PDB entry 3POT | X-ray diffraction, 1.20 A resolution | chains A and F of the 6 polymer chains in the assembly

# Chain A
Protein: Methyl-coenzyme M reductase I subunit alpha
Organism: Methanothermobacter marburgensis
Notes: EC 2.8.4.1
UniProtKB: P11558 (MCRA_METTM); residues 1-550 here = UniProt positions 1-550
Chain sequence (550 residues; numbered 1 to 550; the number before each row is that of its first residue):
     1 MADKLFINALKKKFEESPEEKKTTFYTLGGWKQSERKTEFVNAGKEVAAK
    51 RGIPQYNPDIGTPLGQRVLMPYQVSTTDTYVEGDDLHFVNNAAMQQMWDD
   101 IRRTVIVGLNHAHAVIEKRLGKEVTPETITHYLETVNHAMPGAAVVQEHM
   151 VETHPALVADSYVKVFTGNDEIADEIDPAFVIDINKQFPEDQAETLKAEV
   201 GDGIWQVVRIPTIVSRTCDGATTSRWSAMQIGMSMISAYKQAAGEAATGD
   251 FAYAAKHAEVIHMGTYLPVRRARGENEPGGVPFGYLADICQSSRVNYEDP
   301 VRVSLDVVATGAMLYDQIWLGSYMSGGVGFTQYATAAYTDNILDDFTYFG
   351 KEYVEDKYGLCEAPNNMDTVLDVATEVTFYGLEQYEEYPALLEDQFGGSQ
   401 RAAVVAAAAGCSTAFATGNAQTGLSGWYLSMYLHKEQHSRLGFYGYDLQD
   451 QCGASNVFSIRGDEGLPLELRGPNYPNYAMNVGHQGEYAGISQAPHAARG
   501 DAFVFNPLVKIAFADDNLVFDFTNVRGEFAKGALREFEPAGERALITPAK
Unresolved in the structure: 1, 550
Modified positions: His257 (n1-methylated histidine; MHS); Arg271 (5-methyl-arginine; AGM); Gln400 (2-methyl-glutamine; MGN); Gly445 (thioglycin; GL3); Cys452 (s-methylcysteine; SMC)
UniProt features mapped onto this chain:
  - binding site (coenzyme F430): Gln147
  - binding site (coenzyme B): Arg225, Lys256, His257, Arg270
  - binding site (coenzyme M): Tyr333, Tyr444
  - modified residue: His257 (Pros-methylhistidine), Arg271 (5-methylarginine), Gly445 (1-thioglycine), Asp450 (Z: -2,3-didehydroaspartate), Cys452 (S-methylcysteine)
Ion coordination: factor 430 Ni: Gln147 (together with 1-thioethanesulfonic acid); K+: Ser215, Arg216, Cys218 (shared with 3 residues of chain D)
Small-molecule neighbours:
  - Iodomethane / 1-thioethanesulfonic acid: Tyr333, Phe443, Tyr444, Gly445
  - factor 430 (F43), molecule 1: Ala143, Ala144, Val145, Val146, Gln147, Met150, Val151, Met229, Gln230, Met233, Ile236, Ala243, Gly244
  - factor 430 (F43), molecule 2: Gly326, Gly327, Val328, Gly329, Phe330, Thr331, Gln332, Tyr333, Phe396, Gly397, Gly398, Gln400, Gly442, Phe443
  - Coenzyme B / TXZ, molecule 1: Arg225, Lys256, His257
  - Coenzyme B / TXZ, molecule 2: Arg270, Arg271, Leu320, Met324, Ser325, Phe330, Phe443, Ala479, Met480, Asn481, Val482

# Chain F
Protein: Methyl-coenzyme M reductase I subunit gamma
Organism: Methanothermobacter marburgensis
Notes: EC 2.8.4.1
UniProtKB: P11562 (MCRG_METTM); numbering as in UniProt (aligned over 1-249)
Chain sequence (249 residues; numbered 1 to 249; the number before each row is that of its first residue):
     1 MAQYYPGTTKVAQNRRNFCNPEYELEKLREISDEDVVKILGHRAPGEEYP
    51 SVHPPLEEMDEPEDAIREMVEPIDGAKAGDRVRYIQFTDSMYFAPAQPYV
   101 RSRAYLCRYRGADAGTLSGRQIIETRERDLEKISKELLETEFFDPARSGV
   151 RGKSVHGHSLRLDEDGMMFDMLRRQIYNKDTGRVEMVKNQIGDELDEPVD
   201 LGEPLDEETLMEKTTIYRVDGEAYRDDVEAVEIMQRIHVLRSQGGFNLE
Unresolved in the structure: 1, 248-249
UniProt features mapped onto this chain:
  - binding site (coenzyme M): Arg120
Ion coordination: Mg2+ near Glu30 (its only coordinating residue here)
Small-molecule neighbours: factor 430 (F43): Leu117, Ser118, Gly119, Arg120, Lys153, Ser154, Val155, His156, Gly157, His158

# Interface between chain A and chain F
Contacting residue pairs (22; chain A residue first):
  Lys118(A) - Val52(F)
  Arg119(A) - Arg81(F)
  Leu120(A) - Arg81(F)  hydrogen bond (backbone-side chain)
  Leu120(A) - Arg83(F)
  Val146(A) - Ser154(F)  hydrogen bond (backbone-side chain)
  Val146(A) - Met171(F)
  Gln147(A) - Met171(F)
  Glu148(A) - His156(F)
  Glu148(A) - Phe169(F)
  Glu148(A) - Met171(F)
  Lys240(A) - Ile191(F)
  Lys240(A) - Asp193(F)  salt bridge
  Gln241(A) - Ile191(F)
  Ala242(A) - Tyr84(F)  hydrophobic
  Ala242(A) - Gly152(F)
  Ala243(A) - Arg120(F)  hydrogen bond (backbone-side chain)
  Ala243(A) - Gly152(F)  hydrogen bond (backbone-backbone)
  Ala243(A) - Lys153(F)
  Gly244(A) - Arg120(F)  hydrogen bond (backbone-side chain)
  Glu245(A) - Arg83(F)  salt bridge
  Glu245(A) - Glu124(F)
  Ala246(A) - Glu124(F)  hydrogen bond (backbone-side chain)
Other interface residues (no listed pair), chain A (16 interface residues in all): Gly121, Lys122, His149
Other interface residues (no listed pair), chain F (16 interface residues in all): Ser51, Ile122

# Summary
The chain A/chain F interface involves 16 residues from each chain, with 6 hydrogen bonds and 2 salt bridges.
Polar pairs include Lys240(A)-Asp193(F), Glu245(A)-Arg83(F) and Leu120(A)-Arg81(F). One factor 430 molecule is
bound between chain A and chain F.
Here chain A is Methyl-coenzyme M reductase I subunit alpha and chain F is Methyl-coenzyme M reductase I
subunit gamma, both from Methanothermobacter marburgensis. Entry 3POT (Structural analysis of a Ni(III)-methyl
species in methyl-coenzyme M reductase from Methanothermobacter marburgensis) was determined by X-ray
diffraction.
